Entry 4X6Z (X-ray diffraction, 2.70 A resolution); this record covers chains O and P of the 30 polymer chains in the assembly.

# Chain O
Name: Proteasome subunit alpha type-1
Organism: Saccharomyces cerevisiae (strain ATCC 204508 / S288c)
Notes: EC 3.4.25.1
UniProtKB: P21243 (PSA1_YEAST); residues 1-252 here = UniProt positions 1-252
Sequence (252 residues; row label = number of the first residue in the row):
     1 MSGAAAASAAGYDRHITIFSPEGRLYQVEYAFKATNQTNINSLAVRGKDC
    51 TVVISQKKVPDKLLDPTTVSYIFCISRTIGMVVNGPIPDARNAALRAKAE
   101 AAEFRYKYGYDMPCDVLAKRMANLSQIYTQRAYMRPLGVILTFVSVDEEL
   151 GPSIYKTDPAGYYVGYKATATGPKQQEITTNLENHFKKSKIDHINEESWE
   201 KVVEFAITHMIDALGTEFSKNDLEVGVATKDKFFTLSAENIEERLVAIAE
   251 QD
Unresolved in the structure: 1-10, 252

# Chain P
Name: Proteasome subunit alpha type-2
Organism: Saccharomyces cerevisiae (strain ATCC 204508 / S288c)
Notes: EC 3.4.25.1
UniProtKB: P23639 (PSA2_YEAST); numbering as in UniProt (aligned over 1-250)
Sequence (250 residues; row label = number of the first residue in the row):
     1 MTDRYSFSLTTFSPSGKLGQIDYALTAVKQGVTSLGIKATNGVVIATEKK
    51 SSSPLAMSETLSKVSLLTPDIGAVYSGMGPDYRVLVDKSRKVAHTSYKRI
   101 YGEYPPTKLLVSEVAKIMQEATQSGGVRPFGVSLLIAGHDEFNGFSLYQV
   151 DPSGSYFPWKATAIGKGSVAAKTFLEKRWNDELELEDAIHIALLTLKESV
   201 EGEFNGDTIELAIIGDENPDLLGYTGIPTDKGPRFRKLTSQEINDRLEAL
Unresolved in the structure: 1
Curated features (UniProtKB/Swiss-Prot):
  - cross-link: Lys-108 (Glycyl lysine isopeptide (Lys-Gly) (interchain with G-Cter in ubiquitin))

# Interface between chain O and chain P
Residue-residue contacts (69):
  Ile-16(O) / Tyr-5(P)
  Thr-17(O) / Arg-128(P)
  Ile-18(O) / Leu-9(P)  hydrophobic
  Ile-18(O) / Gln-20(P)
  Phe-19(O) / Gln-20(P)  hydrogen bond (backbone-side chain)
  Phe-19(O) / Tyr-23(P)  hydrophobic
  Phe-19(O) / Ala-24(P)  hydrophobic
  Phe-19(O) / Met-78(P)  hydrophobic
  Phe-19(O) / Arg-128(P)
  Phe-19(O) / Pro-129(P)
  Phe-19(O) / Gly-131(P)
  Ser-20(O) / Tyr-23(P)
  Pro-21(O) / Tyr-23(P)  hydrophobic
  Pro-21(O) / Thr-26(P)
  Glu-22(O) / Thr-26(P)
  Glu-22(O) / Gln-30(P)
  Gly-23(O) / Tyr-23(P)
  Gly-23(O) / Ala-27(P)
  Leu-25(O) / Met-78(P)  hydrophobic
  Leu-25(O) / Arg-128(P)
  Lys-119(O) / Arg-83(P)
  Lys-119(O) / Asp-87(P)  salt bridge
  Ala-122(O) / Arg-83(P)
  Asn-123(O) / Arg-83(P)  hydrogen bond
  Asn-123(O) / Val-84(P)
  Asn-123(O) / Asp-87(P)
  Gln-126(O) / Pro-80(P)
  Gln-126(O) / Asp-81(P)  hydrogen bond
  Gln-126(O) / Val-84(P)
  Thr-129(O) / Arg-128(P)  hydrogen bond (backbone-side chain)
  Gln-130(O) / Ala-121(P)
  Gln-130(O) / Val-127(P)
  Gln-130(O) / Arg-128(P)  hydrogen bond (side chain-backbone)
  Gln-130(O) / Pro-129(P)
  Gln-130(O) / Phe-130(P)
  Arg-131(O) / Gly-126(P)
  Ala-132(O) / Tyr-5(P)  hydrophobic
  Ala-132(O) / Leu-9(P)  hydrophobic
  Ala-132(O) / Gly-126(P)  hydrogen bond (backbone-backbone)
  Tyr-133(O) / Thr-2(P)
  Tyr-133(O) / Asp-3(P)
  Tyr-133(O) / Tyr-5(P)  hydrophobic
  Tyr-155(O) / Thr-60(P)
  Ala-160(O) / Pro-80(P)
  Gly-161(O) / Pro-80(P)
  Gly-161(O) / Arg-83(P)  hydrogen bond (backbone-side chain)
  Tyr-162(O) / Ser-52(P)
  Tyr-162(O) / Leu-61(P)
  Tyr-163(O) / Leu-61(P)
  Tyr-163(O) / Arg-83(P)
  Val-164(O) / Met-57(P)
  Val-164(O) / Thr-60(P)
  Val-164(O) / Leu-61(P)  hydrophobic
  Gly-165(O) / Ala-56(P)
  Gly-165(O) / Met-57(P)  hydrogen bond (backbone-backbone)
  Gly-165(O) / Thr-60(P)  hydrogen bond (backbone-side chain)
  Tyr-166(O) / Leu-55(P)
  Tyr-166(O) / Ala-56(P)  hydrophobic
  Tyr-166(O) / Met-57(P)
  Lys-167(O) / Pro-54(P)  hydrogen bond (side chain-backbone)
  Lys-167(O) / Leu-55(P)  hydrogen bond (backbone-backbone)
  Lys-167(O) / Ala-56(P)
  Lys-167(O) / Met-57(P)
  Ala-168(O) / Leu-55(P)
  Thr-179(O) / Ser-53(P)
  Thr-179(O) / Leu-55(P)
  Glu-183(O) / Ser-53(P)  hydrogen bond
  Glu-183(O) / Pro-54(P)
  Phe-186(O) / Leu-55(P)  hydrophobic
Also at the interface, not in a pair above, chain O (34 interface residues in all): Arg-46, Thr-169, Leu-182

# In short
34 residues of chain O face 31 of chain P across their interface, with 12 hydrogen bonds and 1 salt bridge.
Polar contacts include Lys-119(O)/Asp-87(P), Phe-19(O)/Gln-20(P) and Asn-123(O)/Arg-83(P).
Chain O is Proteasome subunit alpha type-1 and chain P is Proteasome subunit alpha type-2, both from
Saccharomyces cerevisiae (strain ATCC 204508 / S288c); the structure, Yeast 20S proteasome in complex with
PR-VI modulator, was determined by X-ray diffraction.
